PDB entry 2IFR | X-ray diffraction, 1.95 A resolution | chains A and B

Chain A:
Molecule: Scytalidopepsin B
Organism: Scytalidium lignicola
Notes: EC 3.4.23.32
UniProtKB: P15369 (PRTB_SCYLI); residues 1-206 here correspond to UniProt positions 55-260 (UniProt number = residue number + 54)
Sequence (206 residues; numbered 1 to 206; the number before each row is that of its first residue):
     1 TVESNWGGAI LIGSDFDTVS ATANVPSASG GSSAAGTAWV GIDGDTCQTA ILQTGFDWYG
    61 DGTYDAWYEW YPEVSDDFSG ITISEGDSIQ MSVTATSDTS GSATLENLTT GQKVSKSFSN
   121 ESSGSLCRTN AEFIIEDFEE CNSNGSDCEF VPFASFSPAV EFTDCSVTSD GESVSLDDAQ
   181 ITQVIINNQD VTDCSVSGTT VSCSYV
Not modelled in the structure: 79-80
Disulfide bonds: Cys47-Cys127, Cys141-Cys148, Cys194-Cys203
Swiss-Prot annotation at these positions:
  - active site: Glu136 (Proton acceptor)
  - site: Gln53 (Transition state stabilizer)

Chain B:
Molecule: Octapeptide
Sequence (9 residues; row label = number of the first residue in the row):
   501 XFKFXALRX
Modified residues: ACE (acetyl group) at position 501; TA2 ((2R,3S)-3-amino-3-phenylpropane-1,2-diol) at position 505; NH2 (amino group) at position 509

Interface between chain A and chain B:
Pairs across the interface (34; chain A residue first):
  Asn5(A) - Leu507(B)
  Asn5(A) - Arg508(B)
  Asn5(A) - NH2_509(B)  hydrogen bond (side chain-backbone)
  Trp6(A) - Ala506(B)  hydrogen bond (side chain-backbone)
  Trp6(A) - Leu507(B)
  Trp6(A) - Arg508(B)
  Ile10(A) - Arg508(B)
  Thr37(A) - TA2_505(B)
  Gly44(A) - Leu507(B)
  Gly44(A) - Arg508(B)  hydrogen bond (backbone-backbone)
  Asp45(A) - Arg508(B)  salt bridge
  Gln53(A) - TA2_505(B)
  Asp57(A) - TA2_505(B)
  Tyr59(A) - Lys503(B)
  Trp67(A) - TA2_505(B)
  Glu69(A) - TA2_505(B)
  Tyr71(A) - Phe504(B)  hydrophobic
  Tyr71(A) - Leu507(B)
  Glu136(A) - Ala506(B)  hydrogen bond (side chain-backbone)
  Phe138(A) - Phe504(B)
  Phe138(A) - TA2_505(B)
  Glu139(A) - Lys503(B)
  Glu139(A) - Phe504(B)  hydrogen bond (backbone-backbone)
  Glu139(A) - Ala506(B)
  Glu140(A) - Phe502(B)
  Glu140(A) - Lys503(B)
  Cys141(A) - ACE_501(B)
  Cys141(A) - Phe502(B)  hydrogen bond (backbone-backbone)
  Cys141(A) - Phe504(B)  hydrophobic
  Asn142(A) - ACE_501(B)
  Asn142(A) - Phe502(B)
  Ser143(A) - ACE_501(B)
  Ser143(A) - Phe502(B)
  Thr182(A) - Arg508(B)  hydrogen bond
Also at the interface, not in a pair above, chain A (23 interface residues in all): Cys47, Gln48, Cys148

Overview:
23 residues of chain A face 9 of chain B across their interface, with 7 hydrogen bonds and 1 salt bridge.
Polar contacts include Asp45(A)-Arg508(B), Asn5(A)-NH2_509(B) and Trp6(A)-Ala506(B). Curated annotation
(UniProt) lists active-site residue Glu136(A) on chain A.
Chain A is Scytalidopepsin B (Scytalidium lignicola) and chain B is Octapeptide; the structure, Crystal
structure of Scytalido-glutamic peptidase with a peptide based transition state analog, was determined by
X-ray diffraction, deposited together with 2IFW.
